Entry 2VDR (X-ray diffraction, 2.40 A resolution); this record covers chains A and B of the 5 polymer chains in the assembly.

[Chain A]
Protein: Integrin alpha-iib
From: Homo sapiens
Notes: fragment: headpiece, residues 32-483
UniProt: P08514 (ITA2B_HUMAN); residues 1-452 here correspond to UniProt positions 32-483 (UniProt number = residue number + 31)
Amino-acid sequence (452 residues; row label = number of the first residue in the row):
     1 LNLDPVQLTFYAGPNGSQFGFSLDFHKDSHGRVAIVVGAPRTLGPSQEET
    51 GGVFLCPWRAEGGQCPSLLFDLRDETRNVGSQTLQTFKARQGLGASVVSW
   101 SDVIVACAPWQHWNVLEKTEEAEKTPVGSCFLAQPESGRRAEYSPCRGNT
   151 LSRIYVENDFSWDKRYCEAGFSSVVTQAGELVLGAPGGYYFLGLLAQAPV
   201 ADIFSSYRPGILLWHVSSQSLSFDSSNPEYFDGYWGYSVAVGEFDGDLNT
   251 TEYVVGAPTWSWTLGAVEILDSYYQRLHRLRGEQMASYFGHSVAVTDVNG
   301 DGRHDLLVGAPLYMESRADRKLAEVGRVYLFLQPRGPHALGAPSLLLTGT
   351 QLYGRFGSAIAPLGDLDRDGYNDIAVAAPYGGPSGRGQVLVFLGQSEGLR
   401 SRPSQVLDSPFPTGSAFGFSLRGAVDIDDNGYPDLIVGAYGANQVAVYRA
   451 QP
Sequence notes: conflict G282 (Ala313 in P08514)
Curated features (UniProtKB/Swiss-Prot):
  - binding site (Ca(2+)): E243, D245, D247, T250, E252, D297, N299, D301, R303, D305, D365, D367, D369, Y371, D373, D426, D428, N430, Y432, D434
  - glycosylation (N-linked (GlcNAc...) asparagine): N15, N249
Disulfide bonds: C56-C65, C107-C130, C146-C167
Covalent attachments: N-acetylglucosamine (NAG) linked to N15, N249
Ion coordination: Ca2+ site 1: E243, D245, D247, T250, E252; Ca2+ site 2: D297, N299, D301, R303, D305; Ca2+ site 3: D365, D367, D369, Y371, D373; Ca2+ site 4: D426, D428, N430, Y432, D434

[Chain B]
Protein: Integrin beta-3
From: Homo sapiens
Notes: fragment: headpiece, residues 27-487
UniProt: P05106 (ITB3_HUMAN); residues 1-461 here correspond to UniProt positions 27-487 (UniProt number = residue number + 26)
Amino-acid sequence (461 residues; row label = number of the first residue in the row):
     1 GPNICTTRGVSSCQQCLAVSPMCAWCSDEALPLGSPRCDLKENLLKDNCA
    51 PESIEFPVSEARVLEDRPLSDKGSGDSSQVTQVSPQRIALRLRPDDSKNF
   101 SIQVRQVEDYPVDIYYLMDLSYSMKDDLWSIQNLGTKLATQMRKLTSNLR
   151 IGFGAFVDKPVSPYMYISPPEALENPCYDMKTTCLPMFGYKHVLTLTDQV
   201 TRFNEEVKKQSVSRNRDAPEGGFDAIMQATVCDEKIGWRNDASHLLVFTT
   251 DAKTHIALDGRLAGIVQPNDGQCHVGSDNHYSASTTMDYPSLGLMTEKLS
   301 QKNINLIFAVTENVVNLYQNYSELIPGTTVGVLSMDSSNVLQLIVDAYGK
   351 IRSKVELEVRDLPEELSLSFNATCLNNEVIPGLKSCMGLKIGDTVSFSIE
   401 AKVRGCPQEKEKSFTIKPVGFKDSLIVQVTFDCDCACQAQAEPNSHRCNN
   451 GNGTFECGVCR
Disordered / not traced: 73-78
Curated features (UniProtKB/Swiss-Prot):
  - region: C177 to C184 (Involved in CX3CL1-, NRG1-, FGF1- and IGF1-binding), Q267 to M287 (CX3CL1-binding)
  - binding site (Mg(2+)): S121, S123, E220
  - binding site (Ca(2+)): S123, D126, D127, D158, N215, D217, P219, E220, D251, M335
  - glycosylation (N-linked (GlcNAc...) asparagine): N99, N320, N371, N452
Disulfide bonds: C5-C23, C13-C435, C16-C38, C26-C49, C177-C184, C232-C273, C374-C386, C406-C433, C437-C457, C448-C460
Covalent attachments: N-acetylglucosamine (NAG) linked to N99, N320, N371
Ion coordination: Mg2+: S121, S123, E220 (shared with 1 residue of chain C); Ca2+ site 1: S123, D126, D127, D251 (together with glycerol); Ca2+ site 2: D158, N215, D217, P219, E220

[Chain A / chain B interface]
Residue-residue contacts (63):
  Q18(A) - V266(B)
  F21(A) - V266(B)  hydrophobic
  R41(A) - G264(B)  hydrogen bond (side chain-backbone)
  W110(A) - R261(B)  hydrogen bond (side chain-backbone)
  W110(A) - L262(B)  hydrogen bond (side chain-backbone)
  W110(A) - G264(B)
  H112(A) - S162(B)  hydrogen bond
  H112(A) - I167(B)
  E121(A) - S168(B)  hydrogen bond
  E121(A) - P169(B)
  E123(A) - S168(B)
  E123(A) - R216(B)  salt bridge
  K124(A) - I167(B)
  K124(A) - S168(B)  hydrogen bond (backbone-side chain)
  T125(A) - R216(B)
  P126(A) - S162(B)
  P126(A) - P163(B)  hydrophobic
  Y166(A) - R216(B)
  E168(A) - P163(B)
  E168(A) - L262(B)
  F171(A) - R261(B)
  Y190(A) - R216(B)  hydrogen bond (side chain-backbone)
  F191(A) - D217(B)
  F231(A) - K253(B)  hydrogen bond (backbone-side chain)
  D232(A) - P219(B)
  D232(A) - K253(B)  salt bridge
  Y234(A) - H255(B)
  Y234(A) - D259(B)
  Y234(A) - L262(B)  hydrophobic
  Y237(A) - L258(B)  hydrogen bond (side chain-backbone)
  Y237(A) - R261(B)
  Y237(A) - L262(B)  hydrophobic
  T259(A) - D259(B)
  W262(A) - L317(B)
  T263(A) - I256(B)
  T263(A) - Y321(B)  hydrogen bond
  M285(A) - L317(B)  hydrophobic
  M285(A) - N320(B)
  M285(A) - Y321(B)  hydrophobic
  M285(A) - L324(B)
  A286(A) - I256(B)  hydrophobic
  A286(A) - L292(B)  hydrophobic
  Y288(A) - I256(B)  hydrophobic
  Y288(A) - A257(B)
  Y288(A) - L258(B)  hydrogen bond (side chain-backbone)
  Y288(A) - D259(B)  hydrogen bond
  H291(A) - L258(B)
  P311(A) - L258(B)  hydrophobic
  L312(A) - A257(B)
  L312(A) - L258(B)  hydrophobic
  M314(A) - L292(B)  hydrophobic
  M314(A) - G293(B)
  M314(A) - L324(B)  hydrophobic
  L322(A) - L324(B)
  E324(A) - S291(B)  hydrogen bond
  Y353(A) - G293(B)  hydrogen bond (side chain-backbone)
  Y353(A) - L294(B)
  Y353(A) - E297(B)  hydrogen bond
  R355(A) - L258(B)
  R355(A) - P268(B)
  Y380(A) - P268(B)
  F419(A) - R261(B)
  Y440(A) - V266(B)
Other interface residues (no listed pair), chain A (41 interface residues in all): N114, S152, G187, Q284, R320
Other interface residues (no listed pair), chain B (34 interface residues in all): Y166, D179, A218, A263, E323, P326

[Summary]
41 residues of chain A face 34 of chain B across their interface, with 15 hydrogen bonds and 2 salt bridges.
Among the polar pairs are E123(A)-R216(B), D232(A)-K253(B) and R41(A)-G264(B). Covalently linked
N-acetylglucosamine: at N15(A) and N249(A). Covalently linked N-acetylglucosamine: at N99(B), N320(B) and
N371(B).
Here chain A is Integrin alpha-iib and chain B is Integrin beta-3, both from Homo sapiens. Entry 2VDR
(Integrin AlphaIIbBeta3 Headpiece Bound to a chimeric Fibrinogen Gamma chain peptide, LGGAKQRGDV) was
determined by X-ray diffraction, deposited together with 2VC2, 2VDK, 2VDL, 2VDM, 2VDN, 2VDO, 2VDP and 2VDQ.
